3VXX - chains A and B of the 3 polymer chains in the assembly; structure by X-ray diffraction, 2.20 A resolution.

# Chain A
Name: Methyl-CpG-binding domain protein 4
From: Mus musculus
Notes: EC 3.2.2.-; fragment: methyl CpG binding domain
Reference sequence: Q9Z2D7 (MBD4_MOUSE); residues 69-136 here = UniProt positions 69-136
Sequence (69 residues; each row starts with the number of its first residue):
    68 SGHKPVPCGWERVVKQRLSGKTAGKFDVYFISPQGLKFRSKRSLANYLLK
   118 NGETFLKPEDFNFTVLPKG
Unresolved in the structure: 68-71, 135-136
Differences from the reference sequence: expression tag (68)
Disulfides: Cys75 forms a disulfide with the same residue of a neighbouring copy of this chain
What the authors report for this chain:
  - binding site for the 14-nt DNA strand: Arg84, Asp94, Tyr96, Lys104
  - binding site for the 14-nt DNA strand (chain B): Arg84, Arg106
  - contacts within the chain: Val80-Tyr96 (hydrophobic contact), Arg84-Asp94 (salt bridge)
  - conformationally variable residues (side-chain flip): Tyr96
  - specificity-determining residues: Asp94 (proposed by the authors, not directly observed)

# Chain B
Molecule: 14-nt DNA strand
Sequence (14 nucleotides; row label = number of the first residue in the row):
     1 GTCACTACCGGACA
Modified positions: 5CM (5-methyl-2'-deoxy-cytidine-5'-monophosphate) at position 9

# How chain A and chain B interact
Residue-residue contacts (9; chain A residue first):
  Lys92(A) - DT6(B)  salt bridge to the phosphate
  Arg106(A) - 5CM_9(B)  base contact
  Arg106(A) - DG10(B)  hydrogen bond to the base
  Ser107(A) - DC8(B)  phosphate contact
  Ser107(A) - 5CM_9(B)  hydrogen bond to the phosphate
  Lys108(A) - DC8(B)  hydrogen bond to the phosphate
  Arg109(A) - DC8(B)  hydrogen bond to the phosphate
  Arg109(A) - 5CM_9(B)  phosphate contact
  Ser110(A) - 5CM_9(B)  phosphate contact
Also at the interface, not in a pair above, chain A (7 interface residues in all): Arg84
Also at the interface, not in a pair above, chain B (5 interface residues in all): DG11

# Summary
7 residues of chain A and 5 residues of chain B are in contact, with 4 hydrogen bonds and 1 salt bridge. Among
the polar pairs are Arg106(A)-DG10(B), Ser107(A)-5CM_9(B) and Lys108(A)-DC8(B). The paper reports a binding
site for the 14-nt DNA strand at Arg84(A), Asp94(A) and Tyr96(A) among others; a binding site for the 14-nt
DNA strand (chain B) at Arg84(A) and Arg106(A).
Here chain A is Methyl-CpG-binding domain protein 4 (Mus musculus) and chain B is a 14-nt DNA strand. Entry
3VXX (Crystal structure of methyl CpG binding domain of MBD4 in complex with the 5mCG/5mCG sequence) was
determined by X-ray diffraction (same publication as 3VXV, 3VYB and 3VYQ).
